Entry 9Q93 (electron microscopy, 6.60 A resolution (low resolution: residue-level contacts below are approximate; hydrogen-bond / salt-bridge calls are withheld)); this record covers chains M and D of the 14 polymer chains in the assembly.

Chain M:
Name: RNA polymerase sigma-54 factor
From: Klebsiella pneumoniae
Reference sequence: A0A377VEN9 (A0A377VEN9_KLEPN); residues 26-477 here correspond to UniProt positions 2-453 (UniProt number = residue number - 24)
Sequence (497 residues; numbered -19 to 477; the number before each row is that of its first residue; numbers below 1 keep their minus sign (Met-19 is residue -19)):
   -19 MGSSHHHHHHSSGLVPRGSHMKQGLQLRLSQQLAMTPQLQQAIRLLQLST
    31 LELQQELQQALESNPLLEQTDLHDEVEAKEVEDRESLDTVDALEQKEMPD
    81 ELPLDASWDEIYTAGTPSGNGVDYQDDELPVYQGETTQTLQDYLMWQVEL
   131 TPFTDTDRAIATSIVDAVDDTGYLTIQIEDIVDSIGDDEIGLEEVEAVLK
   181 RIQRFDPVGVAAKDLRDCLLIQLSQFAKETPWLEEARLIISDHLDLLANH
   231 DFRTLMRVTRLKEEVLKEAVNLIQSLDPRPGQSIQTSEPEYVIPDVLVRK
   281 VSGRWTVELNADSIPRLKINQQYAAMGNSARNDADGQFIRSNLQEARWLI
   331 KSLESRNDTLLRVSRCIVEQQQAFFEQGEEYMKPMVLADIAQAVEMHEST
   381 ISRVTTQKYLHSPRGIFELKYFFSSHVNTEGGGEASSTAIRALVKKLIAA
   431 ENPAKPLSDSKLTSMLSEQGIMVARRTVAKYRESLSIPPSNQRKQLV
Not modelled in the structure: -19 to 0, 11-12, 49-108, 459-460
Sequence notes: initiating methionine (-19); expression tag (-18 to 25)

Chain D:
Name: DNA-directed RNA polymerase subunit beta'
From: Escherichia coli K-12
Notes: EC 2.7.7.6
Reference sequence: P0A8T7 (RPOC_ECOLI); numbering as in UniProt (aligned over 1-1407)
Sequence (1407 residues; each row starts with the number of its first residue):
     1 MKDLLKFLKAQTKTEEFDAIKIALASPDMIRSWSFGEVKKPETINYRTFK
    51 PERDGLFCARIFGPVKDYECLCGKYKRLKHRGVICEKCGVEVTQTKVRRE
   101 RMGHIELASPTAHIWFLKSLPSRIGLLLDMPLRDIERVLYFESYVVIEGG
   151 MTNLERQQILTEEQYLDALEEFGDEFDAKMGAEAIQALLKSMDLEQECEQ
   201 LREELNETNSETKRKKLTKRIKLLEAFVQSGNKPEWMILTVLPVLPPDLR
   251 PLVPLDGGRFATSDLNDLYRRVINRNNRLKRLLDLAAPDIIVRNEKRMLQ
   301 EAVDALLDNGRRGRAITGSNKRPLKSLADMIKGKQGRFRQNLLGKRVDYS
   351 GRSVITVGPYLRLHQCGLPKKMALELFKPFIYGKLELRGLATTIKAAKKM
   401 VEREEAVVWDILDEVIREHPVLLNRAPTLHRLGIQAFEPVLIEGKAIQLH
   451 PLVCAAYNADFDGDQMAVHVPLTLEAQLEARALMMSTNNILSPANGEPII
   501 VPSQDVVLGLYYMTRDCVNAKGEGMVLTGPKEAERLYRSGLASLHARVKV
   551 RITEYEKDANGELVAKTSLKDTTVGRAILWMIVPKGLPYSIVNQALGKKA
   601 ISKMLNTCYRILGLKPTVIFADQIMYTGFAYAARSGASVGIDDMVIPEKK
   651 HEIISEAEAEVAEIQEQFQSGLVTAGERYNKVIDIWAAANDRVSKAMMDN
   701 LQTETVINRDGQEEKQVSFNSIYMMADSGARGSAAQIRQLAGMRGLMAKP
   751 DGSIIETPITANFREGLNVLQYFISTHGARKGLADTALKTANSGYLTRRL
   801 VDVAQDLVVTEDDCGTHEGIMMTPVIEGGDVKEPLRDRVLGRVTAEDVLK
   851 PGTADILVPRNTLLHEQWCDLLEENSVDAVKVRSVVSCDTDFGVCAHCYG
   901 RDLARGHIINKGEAIGVIAAQSIGEPGTQLTMRTFHIGGAASRAAAESSI
   951 QVKNKGSIKLSNVKSVVNSSGKLVITSRNTELKLIDEFGRTKESYKVPYG
  1001 AVLAKGDGEQVAGGETVANWDPHTMPVITEVSGFVRFTDMIDGQTITRQT
  1051 DELTGLSSLVVLDSAERTAGGKDLRPALKIVDAQGNDVLIPGTDMPAQYF
  1101 LPGKAIVQLEDGVQISSGDTLARIPQESGGTKDITGGLPRVADLFEARRP
  1151 KEPAILAEISGIVSFGKETKGKRRLVITPVDGSDPYEEMIPKWRQLNVFE
  1201 GERVERGDVISDGPEAPHDILRLRGVHAVTRYIVNEVQDVYRLQGVKIND
  1251 KHIEVIVRQMLRKATIVNAGSSDFLEGEQVEYSRVKIANRELEANGKVGA
  1301 TYSRDLLGITKASLATESFISAASFQETTRVLTEAAVAGKRDELRGLKEN
  1351 VIVGRLIPAGTGYAYHQDRMRRRAAGEAPAAPQVTAEDASASLAELLNAG
  1401 LGGSDNE
Not modelled in the structure: 1, 934-946, 1050-1056, 1068-1074, 1089-1096, 1127-1132, 1377-1407
Swiss-Prot annotation at these positions:
  - binding site (Zn(2+)): Cys70, Cys72, Cys85, Cys88, Cys814, Cys888, Cys895, Cys898
  - binding site (Mg(2+)): Asp460, Asp462, Asp464
  - modified residue: Lys983 (N6-acetyllysine)
  - mutagenesis: Gln504 (Q504P: Resistant to antibiotics salinamide A and B), Asn690 (N690D: Resistant to antibiotics salinamide A and B), Met697 (M697V: Resistant to antibiotics salinamide A and B), Ala735 (A735T: Resistant to antibiotics salinamide A and B), Arg738 (R738C/H/P/S: Resistant to antibiotics salinamide A and B), Ala748 (A748E: Resistant to antibiotics salinamide A and B), Pro758 (P758S/T: Resistant to antibiotics salinamide A and B), Phe763 (F763C: Resistant to antibiotics salinamide A and B), Ser775 (S775A: Resistant to antibiotics salinamide A and B), Ala779 (A779T/V: Resistant to antibiotics salinamide A and B), Arg780 (R780C: Resistant to antibiotics salinamide A and B), Gly782 (G782A/C: Resistant to antibiotics salinamide A and B), 1 further mutagenesis entry in UniProt

Chain M / chain D interface:
Residue-residue contacts (10; chain M residue first):
  Glu42(M) - Leu285(D)
  Ala139(M) - Leu4(D)
  Asp146(M) - Leu78(D)
  Ser164(M) - Lys79(D)
  Glu270(M) - Gly257(D)
  Glu270(M) - Gly258(D)
  Ser309(M) - Ile290(D)
  Ser309(M) - Arg293(D)
  Ala310(M) - Ile290(D)
  Arg311(M) - Ile290(D)
Interface residues without a listed pair, chain M (12 interface residues in all): Ile165, Pro269, Met306, Asn312
Interface residues without a listed pair, chain D (12 interface residues in all): Asp3, Arg281, Ala287, Asn294

Summary:
The chain M/chain D interface involves 12 residues from each chain. Curated annotation (UniProt) lists 8
Zn2+-binding residues, 3 Mg2+-binding residues and 13 mutagenesis sites on chain D.
Here chain M is RNA polymerase sigma-54 factor (Klebsiella pneumoniae) and chain D is DNA-directed RNA
polymerase subunit beta' (Escherichia coli K-12). Entry 9Q93 (CryoEM structure of bacterial transcription
intermediate complex mediated by activator PspF containing nifH promoter DNA containing ...) was determined by
electron microscopy together with 9Q91, 9Q92, 9Q94, 9Q95, 9Q96, 9Q97 and 9Q98 from the same study.
